5NBQ - chains A and D of the 3 polymer chains in the assembly; structure by X-ray diffraction, 3.18 A resolution.

[Chain A]
Molecule: Complement C3
Organism: Homo sapiens
Reference sequence: P01024 (CO3_HUMAN); residue numbers follow UniProt; this construct covers 994-1287
Chain sequence (294 residues; each row starts with the number of its first residue):
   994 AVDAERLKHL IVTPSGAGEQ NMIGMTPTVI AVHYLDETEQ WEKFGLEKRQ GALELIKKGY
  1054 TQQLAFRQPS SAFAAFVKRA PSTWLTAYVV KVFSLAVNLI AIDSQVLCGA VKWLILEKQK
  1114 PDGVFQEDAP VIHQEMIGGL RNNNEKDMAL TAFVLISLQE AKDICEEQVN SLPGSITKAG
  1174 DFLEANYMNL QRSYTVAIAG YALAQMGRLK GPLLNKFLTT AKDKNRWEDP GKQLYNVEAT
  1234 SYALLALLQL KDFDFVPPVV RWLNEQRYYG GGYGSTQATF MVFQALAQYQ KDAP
Not modelled in the structure: 994-995, 1286-1287
Construct notes: engineered mutation A1010 (Cys in P01024)
Disulfides: C1101-C1158

[Chain D]
Molecule: Complement factor H
Organism: Homo sapiens
Reference sequence: P08603 (CFAH_HUMAN); residue numbers follow UniProt; this construct covers 1104-1230
Chain sequence (127 residues; each row starts with the number of its first residue):
  1104 DSTGKCGPPP PIDNGDITSF PLSVYAPASS VEYQCQNLYQ LEGNKRITCR NGQWSEPPKC
  1164 LHPCVISREI MENYNIALRW TAKQKLYSRT GESVEFVCKR GYRLSSRSHT LRTTCWDGKL
  1224 EYPTCAK
Disulfides: C1109-C1152, C1138-C1163, C1167-C1218, C1201-C1228

[Chain A / chain D interface]
Residue-residue contacts (37):
  Q1098(A) - F1123(D)
  C1101(A) - F1123(D)  hydrophobic
  G1102(A) - F1123(D)
  K1105(A) - I1120(D)  hydrogen bond (side chain-backbone)
  K1105(A) - T1121(D)
  K1105(A) - S1122(D)  hydrogen bond (side chain-backbone)
  I1108(A) - Q1139(D)  hydrogen bond (backbone-side chain)
  L1109(A) - D1119(D)
  L1109(A) - Q1137(D)  hydrogen bond (backbone-side chain)
  L1109(A) - C1138(D)
  L1109(A) - Q1139(D)
  L1109(A) - N1140(D)  hydrogen bond (backbone-backbone)
  E1110(A) - Q1137(D)  hydrogen bond
  E1110(A) - N1140(D)  hydrogen bond (backbone-side chain)
  Q1112(A) - Q1139(D)  hydrogen bond
  Q1112(A) - N1140(D)
  K1113(A) - N1140(D)  hydrogen bond
  K1113(A) - Y1190(D)
  P1114(A) - L1141(D)
  P1114(A) - Y1142(D)
  P1114(A) - P1166(D)  hydrophobic
  P1114(A) - Y1190(D)
  D1115(A) - K1188(D)  salt bridge
  D1115(A) - Y1190(D)  hydrogen bond
  V1117(A) - K1188(D)
  V1117(A) - Y1190(D)
  D1140(A) - K1188(D)  salt bridge
  E1160(A) - P1124(D)
  Q1161(A) - F1123(D)
  Q1161(A) - P1124(D)
  V1162(A) - D1119(D)
  N1163(A) - D1119(D)
  S1164(A) - G1118(D)
  S1164(A) - D1119(D)  hydrogen bond
  K1171(A) - N1117(D)  hydrogen bond
  K1171(A) - Q1139(D)  hydrogen bond
  K1171(A) - Y1142(D)  hydrogen bond
Also at the interface, not in a pair above, chain A (20 interface residues in all): F1175
Also at the interface, not in a pair above, chain D (19 interface residues in all): P1112, V1168

[In short]
20 residues of chain A and 19 residues of chain D are in contact; the contacts include 14 hydrogen bonds and 2
salt bridges. Among the polar pairs are D1115(A)-K1188(D), D1140(A)-K1188(D) and K1105(A)-I1120(D).
Chain A is Complement C3 and chain D is Complement factor H, both from Homo sapiens; the structure, The
structure of the tripartite complex between OspE, the C-terminal domains of factor H and C3dg, was determined
by X-ray diffraction.
